PDB entry 9B8P | electron microscopy, 3.20 A resolution | chains A and E of the 17 polymer chains in the assembly

# Chain A
Molecule: H(+)-transporting two-sector ATPase
Organism: Rattus norvegicus
Notes: EC 7.1.2.2
UniProtKB: D4A133 (D4A133_RAT); residues -29 to 617 here correspond to UniProt positions 1-647 (UniProt number = residue number + 30)
Sequence (647 residues; each row starts with the number of its first residue; numbers below 1 keep their minus sign (Met-29 is residue -29)):
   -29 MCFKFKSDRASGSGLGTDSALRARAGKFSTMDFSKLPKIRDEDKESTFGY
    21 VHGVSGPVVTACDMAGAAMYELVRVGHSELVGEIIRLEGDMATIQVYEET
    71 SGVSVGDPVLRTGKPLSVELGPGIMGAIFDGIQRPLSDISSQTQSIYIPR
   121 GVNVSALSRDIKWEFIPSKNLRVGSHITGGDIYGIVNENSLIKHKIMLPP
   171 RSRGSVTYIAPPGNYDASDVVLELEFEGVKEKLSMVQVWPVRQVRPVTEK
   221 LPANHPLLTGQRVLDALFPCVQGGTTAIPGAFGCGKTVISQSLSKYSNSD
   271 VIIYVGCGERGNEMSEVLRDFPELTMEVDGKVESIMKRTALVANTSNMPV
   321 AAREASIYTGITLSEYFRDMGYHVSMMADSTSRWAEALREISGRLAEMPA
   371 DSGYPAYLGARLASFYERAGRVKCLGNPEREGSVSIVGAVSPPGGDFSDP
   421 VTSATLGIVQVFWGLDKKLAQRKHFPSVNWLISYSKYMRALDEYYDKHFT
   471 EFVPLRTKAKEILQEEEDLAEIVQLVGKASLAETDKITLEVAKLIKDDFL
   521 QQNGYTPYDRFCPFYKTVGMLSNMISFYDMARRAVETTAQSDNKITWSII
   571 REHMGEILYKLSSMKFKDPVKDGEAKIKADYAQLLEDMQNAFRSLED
Unresolved in the structure: -29 to 16, 617

# Chain E
Molecule: V-type proton ATPase subunit B, brain isoform
Organism: Rattus norvegicus
UniProtKB: P62815 (VATB2_RAT); residues 1-511 here = UniProt positions 1-511
Sequence (511 residues; each row starts with the number of its first residue):
     1 MALRAMRGIVNGAAPELPVPTGGPMAGAREQALAVSRNYLSQPRLTYKTV
    51 SGVNGPLVILDHVKFPRYAEIVHLTLPDGTKRSGQVLEVSGSKAVVQVFE
   101 GTSGIDAKKTSCEFTGDILRTPVSEDMLGRVFNGSGKPIDRGPVVLAEDF
   151 LDIMGQPINPQCRIYPEEMIQTGISAIDGMNSIARGQKIPIFSAAGLPHN
   201 EIAAQICRQAGLVKKSKDVVDYSEENFAIVFAAMGVNMETARFFKSDFEE
   251 NGSMDNVCLFLNLANDPTIERIITPRLALTTAEFLAYQCEKHVLVILTDM
   301 SSYAEALREVSAAREEVPGRRGFPGYMYTDLATIYERAGRVEGRNGSITQ
   351 IPILTMPNDDITHPIPDLTGYITEGQIYVDRQLHNRQIYPPINVLPSLSR
   401 LMKSAIGEGMTRKDHADVSNQLYACYAIGKDVQAMKAVVGEEALTSDDLL
   451 YLEFLQKFEKNFITQGPYENRTVYETLDIGWQLLRIFPKEMLKRIPQSTL
   501 SEFYPRDSAKH
Unresolved in the structure: 1-38, 216-224, 507-511
UniProt features mapped onto this chain:
  - binding site (ATP): Arg400

# How chain A and chain E interact
Contacting residue pairs - 49 pairs, chain A then chain E:
  Ala35(A) - Ala107(E)
  Gly36(A) - Asp106(E)
  Gly36(A) - Ala107(E)
  Gly36(A) - Lys109(E)  hydrogen bond (backbone-side chain)
  Ala37(A) - Asp106(E)
  Ala38(A) - Gly104(E)
  Ala38(A) - Ile105(E)
  Ala38(A) - Asp106(E)
  Met39(A) - Val53(E)  hydrophobic
  Met39(A) - Thr102(E)
  Met39(A) - Gly104(E)  hydrogen bond (backbone-backbone)
  Met39(A) - Ile105(E)  hydrogen bond (backbone-backbone)
  Tyr40(A) - Ser103(E)
  Arg56(A) - Val53(E)
  Arg56(A) - Asn54(E)
  Leu57(A) - Gly52(E)
  Leu57(A) - Val53(E)  hydrogen bond (backbone-backbone)
  Leu57(A) - Asp106(E)
  Leu57(A) - Ala107(E)
  Glu58(A) - Ser51(E)
  Gly59(A) - Ser51(E)  hydrogen bond (backbone-backbone)
  Gly59(A) - Ala107(E)
  Lys220(A) - Arg242(E)  hydrogen bond (backbone-side chain)
  Pro222(A) - Arg242(E)
  Met368(A) - Ala312(E)
  Met368(A) - Glu315(E)
  Met368(A) - Glu316(E)
  Met368(A) - Pro318(E)
  Ala370(A) - Arg308(E)
  Asp371(A) - Arg321(E)  salt bridge
  Ala376(A) - Arg308(E)
  Ala376(A) - Glu309(E)
  Ala376(A) - Ala312(E)  hydrophobic
  Tyr377(A) - Glu309(E)
  Ala380(A) - Thr268(E)
  Ser384(A) - Ala264(E)
  Glu387(A) - Asn237(E)
  Glu387(A) - Met238(E)  hydrogen bond (side chain-backbone)
  Glu387(A) - Ala264(E)
  Glu387(A) - Asn265(E)
  Ser418(A) - Asn358(E)
  Ser423(A) - Asn358(E)
  Leu426(A) - Ala195(E)
  Gly427(A) - Ala195(E)
  Gln430(A) - Asn237(E)  hydrogen bond
  Lys456(A) - Gly196(E)
  Tyr457(A) - Glu239(E)  hydrogen bond
  Leu495(A) - Ala437(E)
  Leu495(A) - Val438(E)  hydrophobic
Other interface residues (no listed pair), chain A (35 interface residues in all): Leu221, Ala366, Ala383, Phe417, Leu451, Tyr454, Ser500
Other interface residues (no listed pair), chain E (36 interface residues in all): Gly55, Lys108, Glu305, Pro357, Asn385, Glu442

# Overview
The interface between chain A and chain E involves 35 residues on one side and 36 on the other, with 9
hydrogen bonds and 1 salt bridge. Polar pairs include Asp371(A)-Arg321(E), Gly36(A)-Lys109(E) and
Lys220(A)-Arg242(E). UniProt lists ATP-binding residue Arg400(E) on chain E.
Here chain A is H(+)-transporting two-sector ATPase and chain E is V-type proton ATPase subunit B, brain
isoform, both from Rattus norvegicus. Entry 9B8P (Synaptic Vesicle V-ATPase with synaptophysin and SidK, State
3, V1) was determined by electron microscopy, deposited together with 9B8Q.
